Entry 6PPI (electron microscopy, 4.70 A resolution (low resolution: residue-level contacts below are approximate; hydrogen-bond / salt-bridge calls are withheld)); this record covers chains A and B of the 12 polymer chains in the assembly.

Chain A (and B):
Protein: Portal protein
From: Human herpesvirus 8
Notes: chain B of this document is another copy of the same molecule, construct and numbering; everything in this record applies to it too
UniProtKB: Q76RH0 (Q76RH0_HHV8); numbering as in UniProt (aligned over 1-605)
Chain sequence (605 residues; row label = number of the first residue in the row):
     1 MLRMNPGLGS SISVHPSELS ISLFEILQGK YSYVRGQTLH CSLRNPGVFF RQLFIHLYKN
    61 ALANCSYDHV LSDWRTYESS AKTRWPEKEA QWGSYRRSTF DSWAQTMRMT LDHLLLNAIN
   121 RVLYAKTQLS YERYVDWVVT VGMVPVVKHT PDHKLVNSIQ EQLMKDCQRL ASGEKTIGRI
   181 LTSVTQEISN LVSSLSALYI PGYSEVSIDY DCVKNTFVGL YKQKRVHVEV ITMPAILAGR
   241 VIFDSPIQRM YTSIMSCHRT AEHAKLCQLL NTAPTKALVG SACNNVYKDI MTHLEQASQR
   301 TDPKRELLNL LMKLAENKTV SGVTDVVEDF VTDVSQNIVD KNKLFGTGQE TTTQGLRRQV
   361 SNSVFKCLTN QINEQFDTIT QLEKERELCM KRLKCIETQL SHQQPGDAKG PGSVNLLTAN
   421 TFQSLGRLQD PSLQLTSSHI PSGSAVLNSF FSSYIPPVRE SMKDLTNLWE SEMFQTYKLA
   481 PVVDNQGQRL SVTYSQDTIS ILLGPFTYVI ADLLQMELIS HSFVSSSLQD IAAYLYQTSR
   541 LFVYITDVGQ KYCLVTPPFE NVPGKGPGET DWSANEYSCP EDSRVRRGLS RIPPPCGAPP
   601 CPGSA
Not modelled in the structure: 1-8, 281-412, 554-605

Chain A / chain B interface:
Residue-residue contacts (114; chain A residue first):
  Leu27(A) - Arg249(B)
  Gln28(A) - Ile242(B)
  Gln28(A) - Asp244(B)
  Gln28(A) - Gln248(B)
  Gln28(A) - Arg249(B)
  Gly29(A) - Thr252(B)
  Lys30(A) - Arg240(B)
  Lys30(A) - Ile242(B)
  Lys30(A) - Thr252(B)
  Tyr33(A) - Arg249(B)
  Tyr33(A) - Met250(B)
  Tyr33(A) - Leu468(B)
  Tyr33(A) - Glu472(B)
  Val34(A) - Leu468(B)
  Arg35(A) - Asn467(B)
  Arg35(A) - Leu468(B)
  Arg35(A) - Ser471(B)
  Thr38(A) - Ser471(B)
  Thr38(A) - Glu472(B)
  Thr38(A) - Gln475(B)
  Leu39(A) - Gln475(B)
  Cys41(A) - Arg249(B)
  Cys41(A) - Gln475(B)
  Cys41(A) - Thr476(B)
  Ser42(A) - Gln475(B)
  Ser42(A) - Lys478(B)
  Arg44(A) - Arg249(B)
  Asn45(A) - Asp497(B)
  Phe50(A) - Ser500(B)
  Arg84(A) - Tyr67(B)
  Arg84(A) - Asp68(B)
  Trp85(A) - Tyr67(B)
  Trp85(A) - Leu71(B)
  Trp85(A) - Lys551(B)
  Trp85(A) - Tyr552(B)
  Ser94(A) - Lys551(B)
  Arg97(A) - Gln550(B)
  Ser98(A) - Asp547(B)
  Ser98(A) - Gln550(B)
  Ser98(A) - Lys551(B)
  Thr99(A) - Lys551(B)
  Ser102(A) - Asp547(B)
  Thr106(A) - Arg540(B)
  Met109(A) - Thr538(B)
  Asn117(A) - Leu514(B)
  Asn117(A) - Gln515(B)
  Arg121(A) - Leu514(B)
  Tyr124(A) - Ser500(B)
  Tyr124(A) - Gly504(B)
  Tyr124(A) - Tyr508(B)
  Glu132(A) - Thr232(B)
  Arg133(A) - Met233(B)
  Gln162(A) - Leu514(B)
  Ile208(A) - Ile236(B)
  Lys265(A) - Arg259(B)
  Lys265(A) - Thr260(B)
  Gln268(A) - Thr260(B)
  Gln268(A) - His263(B)
  Gln268(A) - Pro457(B)
  Leu269(A) - His263(B)
  Asn271(A) - Ser452(B)
  Asn271(A) - Ile455(B)
  Thr272(A) - His263(B)
  Thr272(A) - Leu270(B)
  Ala273(A) - Ser452(B)
  Pro274(A) - Leu270(B)
  Pro274(A) - Lys276(B)
  Pro274(A) - Phe451(B)
  Pro274(A) - Ser452(B)
  Thr275(A) - Phe450(B)
  Lys276(A) - Ser449(B)
  Lys276(A) - Phe450(B)
  Ala277(A) - Asn448(B)
  Ala277(A) - Ser449(B)
  Leu278(A) - Val446(B)
  Leu278(A) - Leu447(B)
  Leu278(A) - Asn448(B)
  Val279(A) - Ser444(B)
  Val279(A) - Ala445(B)
  Leu416(A) - Glu262(B)
  Leu416(A) - Lys265(B)
  Leu416(A) - Leu266(B)
  Leu417(A) - His258(B)
  Thr421(A) - Leu269(B)
  Ser424(A) - Leu269(B)
  Leu425(A) - Leu269(B)
  Leu425(A) - Leu433(B)
  Leu428(A) - Leu269(B)
  Gln429(A) - Ser432(B)
  Leu433(A) - Leu270(B)
  Gln434(A) - Ser437(B)
  Leu435(A) - Ser438(B)
  Leu435(A) - Ile440(B)
  Val446(A) - Leu447(B)
  Ser449(A) - Asn448(B)
  Ser449(A) - Phe450(B)
  Phe450(A) - Phe450(B)
  Phe451(A) - Phe450(B)
  Phe451(A) - Phe451(B)
  Tyr454(A) - Ile455(B)
  Tyr454(A) - Pro457(B)
  Arg459(A) - Glu460(B)
  Leu490(A) - Gln475(B)
  Ser491(A) - Phe474(B)
  Ser491(A) - Gln475(B)
  Ser491(A) - Lys478(B)
  Val492(A) - Gln475(B)
  Val492(A) - Lys478(B)
  Ser526(A) - Gln496(B)
  Ser527(A) - Gln496(B)
  Ser527(A) - His521(B)
  Leu528(A) - Gln496(B)
  Leu528(A) - Leu518(B)
  Gln529(A) - Ser520(B)
Other interface residues (no listed pair), chain A (79 interface residues in all): Glu25, Gly47, Arg51, Pro86, Lys88, Tyr95, Gln105, Leu116, Asn120, Gly280, Met462, Gln486, Gln488, Thr493
Other interface residues (no listed pair), chain B (79 interface residues in all): Arg75, Ala235, Ala261, Thr272, Leu278, His439, Asp464, Pro481, Gln486, Gly487, Ile501, Val509, Glu517, Val543, Thr546

Overview:
Chain A and chain B each contribute 79 residues to their interface.
Both chains are Portal protein (Human herpesvirus 8). Entry 6PPI (Kaposi's sarcoma-associated herpesvirus
(KSHV), C12 portal dodecamer structure) was determined by electron microscopy (same publication as 6PPB, 6PPD
and 6PPH).
